PDB entry 8U7U | electron microscopy, 2.16 A resolution | chains M and W of the 28 polymer chains in the assembly

[Chain M]
Protein: Proteasome subunit beta type-6
From: Saccharomyces cerevisiae S288C
Notes: EC 3.4.25.1
Reference sequence: P23724 (PSB6_YEAST); residue numbers follow UniProt; this construct covers 1-241
Chain sequence (241 residues; numbered 1 to 241; the number before each row is that of its first residue):
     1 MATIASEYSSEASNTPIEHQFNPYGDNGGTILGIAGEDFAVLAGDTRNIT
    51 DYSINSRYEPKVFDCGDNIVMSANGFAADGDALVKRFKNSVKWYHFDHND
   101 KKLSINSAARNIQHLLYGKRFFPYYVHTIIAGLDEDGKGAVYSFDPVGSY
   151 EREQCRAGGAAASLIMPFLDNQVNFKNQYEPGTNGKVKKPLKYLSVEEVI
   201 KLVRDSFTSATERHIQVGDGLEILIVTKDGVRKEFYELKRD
Unresolved in the structure: 1-20, 241

[Chain W]
Protein: Proteasome subunit beta type-2
From: Saccharomyces cerevisiae S288C
Notes: EC 3.4.25.1
Reference sequence: P25043 (PSB2_YEAST); residues 1-261 here = UniProt positions 1-261
Chain sequence (261 residues; each row starts with the number of its first residue):
     1 MAGLSFDNYQRNNFLAENSHTQPKATSTGTTIVGVKFNNGVVIAADTRST
    51 QGPIVADKNCAKLHRISPKIWCAGAGTAADTEAVTQLIGSNIELHSLYTS
   101 REPRVVSALQMLKQHLFKYQGHIGAYLIVAGVDPTGSHLFSIHAHGSTDV
   151 GYYLSLGSGSLAAMAVLESHWKQDLTKEEAIKLASDAIQAGIWNDLGSGS
   201 NVDVCVMEIGKDAEYLRNYLTPNVREEKQKSYKFPRGTTAVLKESIVNIC
   251 DIQEEQVDITA
Unresolved in the structure: 1-29, 250-261
Curated features (UniProtKB/Swiss-Prot):
  - active site: T30 (Nucleophile)

[Interface between chain M and chain W]
Contacting residue pairs (54; chain M residue first):
  R47(M) - L196(W)
  I49(M) - L196(W)  hydrophobic
  D51(M) - L196(W)
  Y52(M) - G52(W)
  Y52(M) - S158(W)
  Y52(M) - N194(W)
  Y52(M) - D195(W)
  Y52(M) - L196(W)  hydrogen bond (backbone-backbone)
  Y52(M) - G197(W)
  I54(M) - W193(W)
  I54(M) - N194(W)
  I54(M) - L196(W)  hydrophobic
  R57(M) - W193(W)  hydrogen bond (side chain-backbone)
  F168(M) - Y232(W)
  N171(M) - F234(W)
  Q172(M) - Y232(W)
  Q172(M) - F234(W)
  N177(M) - T238(W)
  Q178(M) - F234(W)
  Q178(M) - T238(W)
  Y179(M) - G237(W)
  Y179(M) - T238(W)  hydrogen bond (backbone-backbone)
  Y179(M) - A240(W)  hydrophobic
  P181(M) - R236(W)
  P181(M) - G237(W)
  G185(M) - A240(W)
  L202(M) - Y232(W)
  R204(M) - Q229(W)
  D205(M) - R225(W)
  D205(M) - K228(W)
  D205(M) - Q229(W)  hydrogen bond (side chain-backbone)
  D205(M) - K230(W)
  D205(M) - Y232(W)  hydrogen bond
  T208(M) - R225(W)
  S209(M) - R225(W)  hydrogen bond
  E212(M) - V55(W)
  E212(M) - K58(W)  salt bridge
  E212(M) - R225(W)
  R213(M) - P53(W)
  R213(M) - I54(W)
  R213(M) - V55(W)  hydrogen bond (backbone-backbone)
  R213(M) - A56(W)  hydrogen bond (side chain-backbone)
  R213(M) - K58(W)
  H214(M) - P53(W)
  H214(M) - I54(W)
  I215(M) - T50(W)
  I215(M) - P53(W)  hydrogen bond (backbone-backbone)
  I215(M) - V55(W)  hydrophobic
  I215(M) - L196(W)
  K239(M) - N223(W)  hydrogen bond (side chain-backbone)
  R240(M) - R48(W)
  R240(M) - I192(W)  hydrogen bond (side chain-backbone)
  R240(M) - D195(W)
  R240(M) - S198(W)  hydrogen bond (side chain-backbone)
Also at the interface, not in a pair above, chain M (30 interface residues in all): S53, L164, E180, K201, E237
Also at the interface, not in a pair above, chain W (31 interface residues in all): D57, V224, E226, P235

[In short]
30 residues of chain M and 31 residues of chain W are in contact; the contacts include 12 hydrogen bonds and 1
salt bridge. Polar contacts include E212(M)-K58(W), R57(M)-W193(W) and D205(M)-Q229(W). From UniProt:
active-site residue T30(W) on chain W.
Chain M is Proteasome subunit beta type-6 and chain W is Proteasome subunit beta type-2, both from
Saccharomyces cerevisiae S288C; the structure, Proteasome 20S Core Particle from Beta 3 D205 deletion, was
determined by electron microscopy together with 8U6Y from the same study.
